7WPB - chains A and D; structure by electron microscopy, 2.79 A resolution.

# Chain A
Molecule: Spike glycoprotein
From: Severe acute respiratory syndrome coronavirus 2
UniProtKB: P0DTC2 (SPIKE_SARS2); aligned to UniProt positions 1-1205 over residues 1-1205 (the alignment contains insertions or deletions, so no single offset holds)
Amino-acid sequence (1205 residues; numbered 1 to 1205; the number before each row is that of its first residue):
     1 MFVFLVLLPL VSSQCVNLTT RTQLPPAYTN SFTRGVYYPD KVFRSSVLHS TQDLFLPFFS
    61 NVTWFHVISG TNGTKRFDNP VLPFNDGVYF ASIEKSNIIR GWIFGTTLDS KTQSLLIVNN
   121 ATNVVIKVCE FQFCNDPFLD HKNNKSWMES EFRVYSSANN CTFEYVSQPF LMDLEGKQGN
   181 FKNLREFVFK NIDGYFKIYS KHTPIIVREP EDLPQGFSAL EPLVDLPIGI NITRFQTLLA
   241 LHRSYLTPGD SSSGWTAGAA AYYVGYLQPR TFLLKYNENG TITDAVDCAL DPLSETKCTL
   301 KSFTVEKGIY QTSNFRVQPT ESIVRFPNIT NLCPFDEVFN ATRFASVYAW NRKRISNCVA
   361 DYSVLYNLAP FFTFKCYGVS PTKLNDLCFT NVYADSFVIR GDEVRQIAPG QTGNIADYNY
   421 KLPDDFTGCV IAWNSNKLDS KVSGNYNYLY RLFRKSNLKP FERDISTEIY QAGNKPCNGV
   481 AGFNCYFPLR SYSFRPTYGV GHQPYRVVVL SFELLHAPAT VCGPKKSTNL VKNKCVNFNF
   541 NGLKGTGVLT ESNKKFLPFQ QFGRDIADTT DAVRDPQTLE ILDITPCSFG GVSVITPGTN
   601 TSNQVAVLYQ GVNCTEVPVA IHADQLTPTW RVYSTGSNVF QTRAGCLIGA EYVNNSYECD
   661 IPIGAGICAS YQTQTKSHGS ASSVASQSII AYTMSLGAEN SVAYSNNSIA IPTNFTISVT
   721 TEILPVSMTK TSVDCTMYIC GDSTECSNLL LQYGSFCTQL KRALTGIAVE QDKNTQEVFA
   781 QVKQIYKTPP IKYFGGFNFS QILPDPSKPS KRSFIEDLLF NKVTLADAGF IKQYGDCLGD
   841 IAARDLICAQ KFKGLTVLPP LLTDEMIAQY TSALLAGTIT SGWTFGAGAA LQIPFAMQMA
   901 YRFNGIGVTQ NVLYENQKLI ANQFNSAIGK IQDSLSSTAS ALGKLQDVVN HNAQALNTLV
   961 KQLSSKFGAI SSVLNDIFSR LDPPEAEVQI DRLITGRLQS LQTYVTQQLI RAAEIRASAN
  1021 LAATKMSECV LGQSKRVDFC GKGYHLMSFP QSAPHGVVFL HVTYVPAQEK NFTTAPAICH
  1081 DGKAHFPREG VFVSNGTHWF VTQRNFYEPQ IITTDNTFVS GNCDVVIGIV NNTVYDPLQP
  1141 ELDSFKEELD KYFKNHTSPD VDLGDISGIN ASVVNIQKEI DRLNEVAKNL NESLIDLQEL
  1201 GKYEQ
Unresolved in the structure: 1-327, 526-1205
Construct notes: variant Val-67 (Ala in P0DTC2), Ile-93 (Thr95 in P0DTC2), Asp-140 (Gly142 in P0DTC2), Arg-208 (Asn211 in P0DTC2), Glu-209 (Leu212 in P0DTC2), Pro-210 (Val213 in P0DTC2), Glu-211 (Arg214 in P0DTC2), Asp-336 (Gly339 in P0DTC2), Leu-368 (Ser371 in P0DTC2), Pro-370 (Ser373 in P0DTC2), Phe-372 (Ser375 in P0DTC2), Asn-414 (Lys417 in P0DTC2), Lys-437 (Asn440 in P0DTC2), Ser-443 (Gly446 in P0DTC2), Asn-474 (Ser477 in P0DTC2), Lys-475 (Thr478 in P0DTC2), Ala-481 (Glu484 in P0DTC2), Arg-490 (Gln493 in P0DTC2), Ser-493 (Gly496 in P0DTC2), Arg-495 (Gln498 in P0DTC2), Tyr-498 (Asn501 in P0DTC2), His-502 (Tyr505 in P0DTC2), Lys-544 (Thr547 in P0DTC2), Gly-611 (Asp614 in P0DTC2), Tyr-652 (His655 in P0DTC2), Lys-676 (Asn679 in P0DTC2), His-678 (Pro681 in P0DTC2), Lys-761 (Asn764 in P0DTC2), Tyr-793 (Asp796 in P0DTC2), Lys-853 (Asn856 in P0DTC2), His-951 (Gln954 in P0DTC2), Lys-966 (Asn969 in P0DTC2), Phe-978 (Leu981 in P0DTC2); insertion (206-207); engineered mutation Gly-679 (Arg682 in P0DTC2), Ser-680 (Arg683 in P0DTC2), Ser-682 (Arg685 in P0DTC2), Pro-983 (Lys986 in P0DTC2), Pro-984 (Val987 in P0DTC2)
Cystine bridges: Cys-333/Cys-358, Cys-376/Cys-429, Cys-477/Cys-485
Swiss-Prot annotation at these positions:
  - glycosylation (N-linked (GlcNAc...) asparagine): Asn-17 (complex), Asn-61 (hybrid), Asn-331 (complex), Asn-603 (hybrid)

# Chain D
Molecule: Angiotensin-converting enzyme 2
From: Homo sapiens
Notes: EC 3.4.17.23, 3.4.17.-
UniProtKB: Q9BYF1 (ACE2_HUMAN); numbering as in UniProt (aligned over 1-805)
Amino-acid sequence (805 residues; each row starts with the number of its first residue):
     1 MSSSSWLLLS LVAVTAAQST IEEQAKTFLD KFNHEAEDLF YQSSLASWNY NTNITEENVQ
    61 NMNNAGDKWS AFLKEQSTLA QMYPLQEIQN LTVKLQLQAL QQNGSSVLSE DKSKRLNTIL
   121 NTMSTIYSTG KVCNPDNPQE CLLLEPGLNE IMANSLDYNE RLWAWESWRS EVGKQLRPLY
   181 EEYVVLKNEM ARANHYEDYG DYWRGDYEVN GVDGYDYSRG QLIEDVEHTF EEIKPLYEHL
   241 HAYVRAKLMN AYPSYISPIG CLPAHLLGDM WGRFWTNLYS LTVPFGQKPN IDVTDAMVDQ
   301 AWDAQRIFKE AEKFFVSVGL PNMTQGFWEN SMLTDPGNVQ KAVCHPTAWD LGKGDFRILM
   361 CTKVTMDDFL TAHHEMGHIQ YDMAYAAQPF LLRNGANEGF HEAVGEIMSL SAATPKHLKS
   421 IGLLSPDFQE DNETEINFLL KQALTIVGTL PFTYMLEKWR WMVFKGEIPK DQWMKKWWEM
   481 KREIVGVVEP VPHDETYCDP ASLFHVSNDY SFIRYYTRTL YQFQFQEALC QAAKHEGPLH
   541 KCDISNSTEA GQKLFNMLRL GKSEPWTLAL ENVVGAKNMN VRPLLNYFEP LFTWLKDQNK
   601 NSFVGWSTDW SPYADQSIKV RISLKSALGD KAYEWNDNEM YLFRSSVAYA MRQYFLKVKN
   661 QMILFGEEDV RVANLKPRIS FNFFVTAPKN VSDIIPRTEV EKAIRMSRSR INDAFRLNDN
   721 SLEFLGIQPT LGPPNQPPVS IWLIVFGVVM GVIVVGIVIL IFTGIRDRKK KNKARSGENP
   781 YASIDISKGE NNPGFQNTDD VQTSF
Unresolved in the structure: 1-18, 614-805
Cystine bridges: Cys-133/Cys-141, Cys-344/Cys-361, Cys-530/Cys-542
Covalently attached groups: N-acetylglucosamine (NAG) linked to Asn-90, Asn-322, Asn-546
Ion coordination: Zn2+: His-374, Glu-402
Swiss-Prot annotation at these positions:
  - region: Asp-30 to Tyr-41 (Interaction with SARS-CoV spike glycoprotein), Met-82 to Pro-84 (Interaction with SARS-CoV spike glycoprotein), Lys-353 to Arg-357 (Interaction with SARS-CoV spike glycoprotein), Arg-652 to Lys-659 (Essential for cleavage by ADAM17), Arg-697 to Arg-716 (Essential for cleavage by TMPRSS11D and TMPRSS2)
  - motif: Glu-778 to Ile-786 (LIR), Tyr-781 to Asp-785 (SH2-binding), Tyr-781 to Ile-784 (Endocytic sorting signal), Asn-792 to Phe-795 (PTB), Thr-803 to Phe-805 (PDZ-binding)
  - active site: Glu-375 (Proton acceptor), His-505 (Proton donor)
  - binding site (chloride): Arg-169, Trp-477, Lys-481
  - binding site (substrate): Arg-273, His-345, Pro-346, Tyr-515
  - binding site (Zn(2+)): His-374, His-378, Glu-402
  - modified residue: Tyr-781 (Phosphotyrosine), Ser-783 (Phosphoserine)
  - glycosylation (N-linked (GlcNAc...) asparagine): Asn-53, Asn-90, Asn-103, Asn-322, Asn-432, Asn-546, Asn-690
  - cross-link: Lys-788 (Glycyl lysine isopeptide (Lys-Gly) (interchain with G-Cter in ubiquitin))
  - mutagenesis: Ser-19 (S19P: Increases slightly the interaction with RBD domain of SARS-CoV-2 spike protein), Gln-24 to Lys-26 (Slightly inhibits interaction with SARS-CoV spike glycoprotein), Gln-24 (Q24T: Increases slightly the interaction with RBD domain of SARS-CoV-2 spike protein), Ala-25 (A25V: Increases slightly the interaction with RBD domain of SARS-CoV-2 spike protein), Thr-27 (T27Y: Increases slightly the interaction with RBD domain of SARS-CoV-2 spike protein. In sACE2.v2.2; increases interaction with RBD domain of SARS-CoV-2 spike protein ...), Leu-29 (L29F: Increases slightly the interaction with RBD domain of SARS-CoV-2 spike protein), Lys-31 (K31D: Abolishes interaction with SARS-CoV spike glycoprotein; K31Y: Increases slightly the interaction with RBD domain of SARS-CoV-2 spike protein), Asn-33 (N33D: Increases slightly the interaction with RBD domain of SARS-CoV-2 spike protein), His-34 (H34A: Increases slightly the interaction with RBD domain of SARS-CoV-2 spike protein), Glu-37 (E37A: No effect on interaction with SARS-CoV spike glycoprotein), Asp-38 (D38A: No effect on interaction with SARS-CoV spike glycoprotein), Leu-39 (L39R: Increases slightly the interaction with RBD domain of SARS-CoV-2 spike protein), 50 further mutagenesis entries in UniProt

# How chain A and chain D interact
Contacting residue pairs - 39 pairs, chain A then chain D:
  Tyr-446(A) / Asp-38(D)  hydrogen bond
  Tyr-446(A) / Gln-42(D)  hydrogen bond
  Tyr-450(A) / His-34(D)
  Leu-452(A) / Asp-30(D)
  Phe-453(A) / Thr-27(D)
  Phe-453(A) / Lys-31(D)
  Tyr-470(A) / Thr-27(D)
  Ala-472(A) / Ser-19(D)
  Ala-472(A) / Gln-24(D)
  Ala-472(A) / Thr-27(D)
  Gly-473(A) / Gln-24(D)
  Asn-474(A) / Ser-19(D)  hydrogen bond (side chain-backbone)
  Asn-474(A) / Gln-24(D)
  Phe-483(A) / Met-82(D)  hydrophobic
  Phe-483(A) / Tyr-83(D)
  Asn-484(A) / Gln-24(D)  hydrogen bond
  Asn-484(A) / Tyr-83(D)  hydrogen bond
  Tyr-486(A) / Thr-27(D)
  Tyr-486(A) / Phe-28(D)
  Tyr-486(A) / Lys-31(D)
  Tyr-486(A) / Tyr-83(D)
  Arg-490(A) / Lys-31(D)
  Arg-490(A) / His-34(D)
  Arg-490(A) / Glu-35(D)  salt bridge
  Ser-491(A) / His-34(D)  hydrogen bond (backbone-side chain)
  Ser-493(A) / Asp-38(D)  hydrogen bond
  Arg-495(A) / Asp-38(D)  salt bridge
  Arg-495(A) / Tyr-41(D)
  Arg-495(A) / Gln-42(D)
  Thr-497(A) / Tyr-41(D)  hydrogen bond
  Thr-497(A) / Asn-330(D)
  Thr-497(A) / Asp-355(D)
  Thr-497(A) / Arg-357(D)
  Tyr-498(A) / Tyr-41(D)  hydrophobic
  Tyr-498(A) / Lys-353(D)
  Gly-499(A) / Lys-353(D)  hydrogen bond (backbone-backbone)
  Gly-499(A) / Gly-354(D)
  His-502(A) / Glu-37(D)
  His-502(A) / Lys-353(D)
Interface residues without a listed pair, chain D (20 interface residues in all): Leu-79
From the paper, about this interface:
  - interface residues, chain D: Ser-19(D), Asp-38(D), Tyr-41(D), Gln-42(D), Lys-353(D)

# Overview
19 residues of chain A face 20 of chain D across their interface; the contacts include 9 hydrogen bonds and 2
salt bridges. Polar contacts include Arg-490(A)/Glu-35(D), Arg-495(A)/Asp-38(D) and Tyr-446(A)/Asp-38(D).
N-acetylglucosamine is covalently linked to Asn-90(D), Asn-322(D) and Asn-546(D). From the paper: interface
residues Ser-19(D), Asp-38(D) and Tyr-41(D) among others.
Here chain A is Spike glycoprotein (Severe acute respiratory syndrome coronavirus 2) and chain D is
Angiotensin-converting enzyme 2 (Homo sapiens). Entry 7WPB (SARS-CoV-2 Omicron Variant RBD complexed with
ACE2) was determined by electron microscopy (same publication as 7WPA, 7WPC, 7WPD, 7WPE, 7WPF and 7WRV).
